4P6I - chains B and F of the 6 polymer chains in the assembly; structure by X-ray diffraction, 2.30 A resolution.

== Chain B ==
Name: CRISPR-associated endoribonuclease Cas2
Source organism: Escherichia coli
Notes: EC 3.1.-.-
UniProt: P45956 (CAS2_ECOLI); residue numbers follow UniProt; this construct covers 1-94
Amino-acid sequence (103 residues; numbered 1 to 103; the number before each row is that of its first residue):
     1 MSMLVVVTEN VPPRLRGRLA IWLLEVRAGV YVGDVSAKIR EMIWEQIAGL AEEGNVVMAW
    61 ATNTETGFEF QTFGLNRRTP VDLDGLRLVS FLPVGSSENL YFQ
Not modelled in the structure: 98-103
Sequence notes: expression tag (95-103)
Curated features (UniProtKB/Swiss-Prot):
  - mutagenesis: Glu-9 (E9A/R: No effect on spacer acquisition, Cas1-Cas2 complex formation or CRISPR DNA-binding by complex), Asn-10 (N10A: No effect on spacer acquisition), Arg-14 to Arg-16 (No in vivspacer acquisition, significantly decreased protospacer binding), Arg-14 (R14A: Slight decrease in spacer acquisition), Arg-16 (R16A: Slight decrease in spacer acquisition; R16E: Dramatically decreased spacer acquisition in vivo), Arg-18 (R18A: Very little spacer acquisition), Arg-27 (R27A: Slight decrease in spacer acquisition), Lys-38 to Arg-40 (Very little in vivo spacer acquisition), Glu-65 (E65A: No effect on spacer acquisition; E65R: Slight decrease in spacer acquisition, Cas1-Cas2 complex formation or CRISPR DNA-binding by complex. Loss of spacer acquisition; when associated with R-84), Arg-77 to Arg-78 (No spacer acquisition, significantly decreased protospacer binding), Arg-77 (R77E: No change in spacer acquisition in vivo), Arg-78 (R78E: Dramatically decreased spacer acquisition in vivo), 2 further mutagenesis entries in UniProt
Reported in the primary citation:
  - catalytic residues: Glu-9 (citing earlier work)
  - mutagenesis - E9A: unchanged binding to CRISPR-associated endonuclease Cas1 (chain F)
  - mutagenesis - E9A, E65R: unchanged binding to CRISPR DNA

== Chain F ==
Name: CRISPR-associated endonuclease Cas1
Source organism: Escherichia coli
Notes: EC 3.1.-.-
UniProt: Q46896 (CAS1_ECOLI); numbering as in UniProt (aligned over 1-305)
Amino-acid sequence (305 residues; numbered 1 to 305; the number before each row is that of its first residue):
     1 MTWLPLNPIP LKDRVSMIFL QYGQIDVIDG AFVLIDKTGI RTHIPVGSVA CIMLEPGTRV
    61 SHAAVRLAAQ VGTLLVWVGE AGVRVYASGQ PGGARSDKLL YQAKLALDED LRLKVVRKMF
   121 ELRFGEPAPA RRSVEQLRGI EGSRVRATYA LLAKQYGVTW NGRRYDPKDW EKGDTINQCI
   181 SAATSCLYGV TEAAILAAGY APAIGFVHTG KPLSFVYDIA DIIKFDTVVP KAFEIARRNP
   241 GEPDREVRLA CRDIFRSSKT LAKLIPLIED VLAAGEIQPP APPEDAQPVA IPLPVSLGDA
   301 GHRSS
Not modelled in the structure: 1-3, 170-173, 284-305
Curated features (UniProtKB/Swiss-Prot):
  - binding site (Mg(2+)): Glu-141, His-208, Asp-221
  - mutagenesis: Tyr-22 (Y22A: Slightly decreased spacer acquisition in vivo; Y22F: Nearly wild-type spacer acquisition in vivo), Arg-41 (R41E: Dramatically decreased spacer acquisition in vivo), Arg-59 (R59A: Loss of spacer acquisition in vivo, decreased protospacer binding; R59D: Dramatically decreased spacer acquisition in vitro, 250-fold decreased affinity for protospacer DNA), Arg-66 (R66D: Dramatically decreased spacer acquisition in vitro, 250-fold decreased affinity for protospacer DNA; R66E: Dramatically decreased spacer acquisition in vivo), Arg-84 (R84A: Decreased spacer acquisition in vivo; R84E: Dramatically decreased spacer acquisition in vivo), Glu-141 (E141A: No cleavage of any substrates, no restoration of UV or mitomycin C (MMC) resistance. Loss of spacer acquisition in vivo), Tyr-149 (Y149A: No effect on in vitro protospacer integration), Tyr-165 (Y165A: No effect on in vitro protospacer integration. Alone significantly decreased protospacer acquisition in vivo ...), Trp-170 (W170A: Alone significantly decreased protospacer acquisition in vivo. Decreased protospacer binding; in association with A-170), Thr-184 (T184A: No cleavage of any substrates), Tyr-188 (Y188A: Partial inhibition of cleavage. No effect on in vitro protospacer integration. Significantly decreased protospacer acquisition in vivo), His-208 (H208A: No cleavage of any substrates, no restoration of UV or MMC resistance. Loss of spacer acquisition in vivo), 13 further mutagenesis entries in UniProt
Reported in the primary citation:
  - mutagenesis - R252E: unchanged stability
  - mutagenesis - R252E: decreased binding to CRISPR DNA

== How chain B and chain F interact ==
Contacting residue pairs - 29 pairs, chain B then chain F:
  Met-1(B) / Arg-256(F)
  Arg-14(B) / Leu-4(F)
  Gly-17(B) / Gly-30(F)
  Arg-18(B) / Leu-4(F)  hydrogen bond (side chain-backbone)
  Arg-18(B) / Pro-5(F)
  Arg-18(B) / Leu-6(F)
  Ala-20(B) / Gly-30(F)
  Ala-20(B) / His-43(F)  hydrogen bond (backbone-side chain)
  Ala-20(B) / Pro-45(F)
  Ile-21(B) / Leu-6(F)  hydrophobic
  Ile-21(B) / Pro-45(F)
  Ile-21(B) / Val-46(F)  hydrogen bond (backbone-backbone)
  Ile-21(B) / Gly-47(F)  hydrogen bond (backbone-backbone)
  Ile-21(B) / Ser-48(F)
  Ile-21(B) / Val-71(F)  hydrophobic
  Trp-22(B) / Leu-6(F)  hydrophobic
  Trp-22(B) / Asn-7(F)
  Trp-22(B) / Ile-9(F)
  Trp-22(B) / Pro-45(F)
  Trp-22(B) / Gly-47(F)
  Trp-22(B) / Ser-48(F)  hydrogen bond (backbone-side chain)
  Leu-23(B) / His-43(F)
  Leu-23(B) / Pro-45(F)
  Leu-24(B) / His-43(F)
  Leu-24(B) / Pro-45(F)
  Glu-25(B) / His-43(F)  hydrogen bond (backbone-side chain)
  Ile-39(B) / Ile-9(F)  hydrophobic
  Ile-39(B) / Asp-13(F)
  Met-42(B) / Ile-9(F)  hydrophobic
Interface residues without a listed pair, chain B (15 interface residues in all): Ser-36, Gln-46, Leu-50
Interface residues without a listed pair, chain F (17 interface residues in all): Ala-31, Ile-44, Leu-67
From the paper, about this interface:
  - hot spots on chain B (mutagenesis) - E65R: unchanged binding to CRISPR-associated endonuclease Cas1 (chain F)

== Summary ==
15 residues of chain B and 17 residues of chain F are in contact, with 6 hydrogen bonds. Polar contacts
include Arg-18(B)/Leu-4(F), Ala-20(B)/His-43(F) and Trp-22(B)/Ser-48(F). The paper reports the catalytic
residue Glu-9(B); R252E of chain F reduces binding to CRISPR DNA; 3 substitutions were tested in all.
Here chain B is CRISPR-associated endoribonuclease Cas2 and chain F is CRISPR-associated endonuclease Cas1,
both from Escherichia coli. Entry 4P6I (Crystal structure of the Cas1-Cas2 complex from Escherichia coli) was
determined by X-ray diffraction.
